7AT8 - chains E and U of the 12 polymer chains in the assembly; structure by electron microscopy, 4.40 A resolution (low resolution: residue-level contacts below are approximate; hydrogen-bond / salt-bridge calls are withheld).

[Chain E]
Name: Histone H4
From: Xenopus laevis
UniProt: P62799 (H4_XENLA); residues 1-102 here correspond to UniProt positions 2-103 (UniProt number = residue number + 1)
Sequence (102 residues; row label = number of the first residue in the row):
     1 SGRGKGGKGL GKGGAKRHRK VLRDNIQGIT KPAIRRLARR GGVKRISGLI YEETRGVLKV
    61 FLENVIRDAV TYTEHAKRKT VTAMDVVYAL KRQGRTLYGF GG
Not modelled in the structure: 1-22
Swiss-Prot annotation at these positions:
  - DNA-binding region: Lys16 to Lys20
  - modified residue: Ser1 (N-acetylserine), Arg3 (Asymmetric dimethylarginine), Lys5 (N6-(2-hydroxyisobutyryl)lysine), Lys8 (N6-(2-hydroxyisobutyryl)lysine), Lys12 (N6-(2-hydroxyisobutyryl)lysine), Lys16 (N6-(2-hydroxyisobutyryl)lysine), Lys20 (N6,N6,N6-trimethyllysine), Lys31 (N6-(2-hydroxyisobutyryl)lysine), Lys44 (N6-(2-hydroxyisobutyryl)lysine), Ser47 (Phosphoserine), Tyr51 (Phosphotyrosine), Lys59 (N6-(2-hydroxyisobutyryl)lysine), Lys77 (N6-(2-hydroxyisobutyryl)lysine), Lys79 (N6-(2-hydroxyisobutyryl)lysine), Tyr88 (Phosphotyrosine), Lys91 (N6-(2-hydroxyisobutyryl)lysine)
  - cross-link (Glycyl lysine isopeptide (Lys-Gly)): Lys31 (interchain with G-Cter in UFM1), Lys91 (interchain with G-Cter in ubiquitin)

[Chain U]
Molecule: Widom601 DNA plus linker
From: synthetic construct
Sequence (156 nucleotides; numbered -77 to 78; the number before each row is that of its first residue; numbers below 1 keep their minus sign (DA-77 is residue -77)):
   -77 ATACAGGATG TATATATATC TGACACGTGC CTGGAGACTA GGGAGTAATC CCCTTGGCGG
   -17 TTAAAACGCG GGGGACAGCG CGTACGTGCG TTTAAGCGGT GCTAGAGCTG TCTACGACCA
    43 ATTGAGCGGC CTCGGCACCG GGATTCTCCA GTATGA

[Chain E / chain U interface]
Contacting residue pairs - 13 pairs, chain E then chain U:
  Arg35(E) - DG8(U)
  Lys44(E) - DG8(U)
  Arg45(E) - DC7(U)
  Arg45(E) - DG8(U)
  Ile46(E) - DC7(U)
  Ile46(E) - DG8(U)
  Ser47(E) - DC7(U)
  Gly48(E) - DC7(U)
  Arg78(E) - DA28(U)
  Lys79(E) - DG27(U)
  Lys79(E) - DA28(U)
  Thr80(E) - DG27(U)
  Thr80(E) - DA28(U)
Also at the interface, not in a pair above, chain E (10 interface residues in all): Arg39
Also at the interface, not in a pair above, chain U (5 interface residues in all): DG29

[Overview]
10 residues of chain E and 5 residues of chain U are in contact. Curated annotation (UniProt) lists a
DNA-binding region on chain E.
Here chain E is Histone H4 (Xenopus laevis) and chain U is Widom601 DNA plus linker (synthetic construct).
Entry 7AT8 (Histone H3 recognition by nucleosome-bound PRC2 subunit EZH2) was determined by electron
microscopy.
